PDB entry 2GS2 | X-ray diffraction, 2.80 A resolution | chain A

Chain A:
Protein: Epidermal growth factor receptor
Organism: Homo sapiens
Notes: EC 2.7.10.1; fragment: kinase domain
UniProtKB: P00533 (EGFR_HUMAN); residues 672-998 here correspond to UniProt positions 696-1022 (UniProt number = residue number + 24)
Chain sequence (330 residues; row label = number of the first residue in the row):
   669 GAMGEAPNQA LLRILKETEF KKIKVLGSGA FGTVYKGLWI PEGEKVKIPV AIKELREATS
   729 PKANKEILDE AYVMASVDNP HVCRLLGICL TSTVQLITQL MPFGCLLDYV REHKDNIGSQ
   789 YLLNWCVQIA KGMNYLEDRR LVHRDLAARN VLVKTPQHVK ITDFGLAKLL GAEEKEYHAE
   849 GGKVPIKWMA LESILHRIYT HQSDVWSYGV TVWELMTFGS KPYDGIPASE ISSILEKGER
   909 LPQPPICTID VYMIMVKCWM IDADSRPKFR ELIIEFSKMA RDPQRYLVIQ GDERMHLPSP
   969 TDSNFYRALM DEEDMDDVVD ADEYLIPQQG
Disordered / not traced: 669-671, 723-725, 967-981, 995-998
Sequence notes: cloning artifact (669-671)
Curated features (UniProtKB/Swiss-Prot):
  - active site: Asp813 (Proton acceptor)
  - binding site (ATP): Leu694 to Val702, Lys721, Thr766, Gln767, Asp831
  - site: Tyr992 (Important for interaction with PIK3C2B)
  - modified residue: Lys721 (N6-(2-hydroxyisobutyryl)lysine), Tyr845 (Phosphotyrosine), Ser967 (Phosphoserine), Ser971 (Phosphoserine), Tyr974 (Phosphotyrosine), Tyr992 (Phosphotyrosine)
  - cross-link (Glycyl lysine isopeptide (Lys-Gly)): Lys692 (interchain with G-Cter in ubiquitin), Lys713 (interchain with G-Cter in ubiquitin), Lys730 (interchain with G-Cter in ubiquitin), Lys733 (interchain with G-Cter in ubiquitin), Lys843 (interchain with G-Cter in ubiquitin), Lys905 (interchain with G-Cter in ubiquitin), Lys936 (interchain with G-Cter in ubiquitin), Lys946 (interchain with G-Cter in ubiquitin)
What the authors report for this chain:
  - mutagenesis - L834R (20-fold): increased catalytic activity
  - disease-associated variants - L834R: increased catalytic activity (citing earlier work)
  - mutagenesis - Y845F: unchanged catalytic activity on attachment to vesicles
  - self-association interface (contacts with another copy of this molecule); pairs are residue here / residue on that copy: Pro675-Val956 (hydrophobic contact), Leu680, Leu736, Leu758, Val762, Lys799, Tyr920, Met921, Val924, Met928, Arg938, Lys946, Glu991, Tyr992
  - mutagenesis - R938E, R938E/I942E, K946E: unchanged signaling in response to EGF stimulation
  - conformationally variable residues: Leu680
  - mutagenesis - P675G: unchanged catalytic activity on in solution
  - mutagenesis - P675G (3- to 4-fold): decreased catalytic activity on localized to vesicles
  - mutagenesis - P675G, L680N, L736R, D813N, M921R, V924R, M928R: abolished signaling
  - mutagenesis - L680A: decreased signaling
  - mutagenesis - V924R (1.5-fold): unchanged catalytic activity on linking to vesicles
  - mutagenesis - V924R: unchanged catalytic activity on basal

Summary:
Curated annotation (UniProt) lists active-site residue Asp813 and 13 ATP-binding residues. The paper reports
that P675G, L680N and L736R, among others, abolish signaling; conformational variability at Leu680; 13
substitutions were tested in all.
Chain A is Epidermal growth factor receptor (Homo sapiens); the structure, Crystal Structure of the active
EGFR kinase domain, was determined by X-ray diffraction, deposited together with 2GS6 and 2GS7.
